Entry 6RZU (electron microscopy, 14.70 A resolution (very low resolution: no residue pairs are listed; an interface is given only as per-side residue counts)); this record covers chains G and L of the 12 polymer chains in the assembly.

# Chain G (and L)
Protein: Putative mitochondrial dynamin protein
Organism: Chaetomium thermophilum var. thermophilum DSM 1495
Notes: chain L of this document is another copy of the same molecule, construct and numbering; everything in this record applies to it too
Reference sequence: G0SGC7 (G0SGC7_CHATD); residues 219-913 here = UniProt positions 219-913
Sequence (695 residues; row label = number of the first residue in the row):
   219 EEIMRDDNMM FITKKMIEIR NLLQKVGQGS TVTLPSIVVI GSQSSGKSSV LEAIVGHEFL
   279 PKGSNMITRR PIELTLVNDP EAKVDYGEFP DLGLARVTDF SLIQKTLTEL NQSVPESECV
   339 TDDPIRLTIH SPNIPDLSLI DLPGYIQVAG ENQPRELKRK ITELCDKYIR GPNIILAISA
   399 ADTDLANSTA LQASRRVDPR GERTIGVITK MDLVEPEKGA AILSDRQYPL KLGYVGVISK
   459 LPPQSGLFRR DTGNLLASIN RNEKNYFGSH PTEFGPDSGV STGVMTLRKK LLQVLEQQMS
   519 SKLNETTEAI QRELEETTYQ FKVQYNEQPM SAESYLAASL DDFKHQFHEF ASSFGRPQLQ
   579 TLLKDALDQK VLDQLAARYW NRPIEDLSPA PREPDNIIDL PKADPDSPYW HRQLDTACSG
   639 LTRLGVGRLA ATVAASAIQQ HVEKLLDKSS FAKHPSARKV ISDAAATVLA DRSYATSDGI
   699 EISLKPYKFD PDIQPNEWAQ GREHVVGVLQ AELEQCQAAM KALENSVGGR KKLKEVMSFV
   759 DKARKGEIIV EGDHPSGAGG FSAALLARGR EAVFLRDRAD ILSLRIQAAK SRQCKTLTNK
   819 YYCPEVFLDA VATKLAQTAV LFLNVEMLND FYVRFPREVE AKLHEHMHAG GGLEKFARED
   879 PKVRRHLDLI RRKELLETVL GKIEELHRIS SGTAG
Disordered / not traced: 219-223, 333-338, 365-374, 459-470, 911-913
Swiss-Prot annotation at these positions:
  - region: G259 to S266 (G1 motif), I285 to R287 (G2 motif), D359 to G362 (G3 motif), T427 to D430 (G4 motif), I456 to L459 (G5 motif)
  - binding site (GTP): S262, G264, K265, S266, S267, G281, K428, D430, S457
  - binding site (Mg(2+)): S266, T286, D359
  - mutagenesis: D559 (D559A: Impaired mitochondrial morphology), K562 (K562A: Impaired mitochondrial morphology), F840 (F840D: Abolished GTPase activity)
Cystine bridges: C812-C821
Reported in the primary citation:
  - mutagenesis - Y537A, D559A, K562A, R646A: unchanged binding to liposome
  - mutagenesis - Y537A, D559A, K562A, R646A: unchanged catalytic activity on liposome

# How chain G and chain L interact
At this resolution (15 A) residue pairs are not listed: 13 residues of chain G and 13 of chain L lie at the interface.

# Overview
The chain G/chain L interface involves 13 residues from each chain. From the paper: Y537A, D559A and K562A of
chain G, among others, leave binding to liposome unchanged; Y537A, D559A and K562A of chain G, among others,
leave catalytic activity on liposome unchanged.
Chain G and chain L are both Putative mitochondrial dynamin protein (Chaetomium thermophilum var. thermophilum
DSM 1495); the structure, Structure of s-Mgm1 decorating the outer surface of tubulated lipid membranes in the
GTPgammaS bound state, was determined by electron microscopy together with 6RZT, 6RZV, 6RZW and 6QL4 from the
same study.
